PDB entry 8ZL9 | electron microscopy, 4.36 A resolution (low resolution: residue-level contacts below are approximate; hydrogen-bond / salt-bridge calls are withheld) | chains B and D of the 5 polymer chains in the assembly

Chain B:
Protein: G6 Light chain
Source organism: Sus scrofa
Amino-acid sequence (110 residues; numbered 2 to 111; the number before each row is that of its first residue):
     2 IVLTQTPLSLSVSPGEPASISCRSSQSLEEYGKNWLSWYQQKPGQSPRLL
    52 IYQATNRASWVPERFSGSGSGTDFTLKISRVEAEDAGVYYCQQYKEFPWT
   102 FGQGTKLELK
Disulfides: Cys23-Cys92

Chain D:
Protein: B646L
Source organism: African swine fever virus
Reference sequence: Q5IZK2 (Q5IZK2_ASF); residues 1-646 here = UniProt positions 1-646
Amino-acid sequence (693 residues; each row starts with the number of its first residue; numbers below 1 keep their minus sign (Met-46 is residue -46)):
   -46 MHHHHHHHHHHGSDYKDHDGDYKDHDIDYKDDDDKELENLYFQGAGSMAS
     4 GGAFCLIANDGKADKIILAQDLLNSRISNIKNVNKSYGKPDPEPTLSQIE
    54 ETHLVHFNAHFKPYVPVGFEYNKVRPHTGTPTLGNKLTFGIPQYGDFFHD
   104 MVGHHILGACHSSWQDAPIQGTSQMGAHGQLQTFPRNGYDWDNQTPLEGA
   154 VYTLVDPFGRPIVPGTKNAYRNLVYYCEYPGERLYENVRFDVNGNSLDEY
   204 SSDVTTLVRKFCIPGDKMTGYKHLVGQEVSVEGTSGPLLCNIHDLHKPHQ
   254 SKPILTDENDTQRTCSHTNPKFLSQHFPENSHNIQTAGKQDITPITDATY
   304 LDIRRNVHYSCNGPQTPKYYQPPLALWIKLRFWFNENVNLAIPSVSIPFG
   354 ERFITIKLASQKDLVNEFPGLFVRQSRFIAGRPSRRNIRFKPWFIPGVIN
   404 EISLTNNELYINNLFVTPEIHNLFVKRVRFSLIRVHKTQVTHTNNNHHDE
   454 KLMSALKWPIEYMFIGLKPTWNISDQNPHQHRDWHKFGHVVNAIMQPTHH
   504 AEISFQDRDTALPDACSSISDISPVTYPITLPIIKNISVTAHGINLIDKF
   554 PSKFCSSYIPFHYGGNAIKTPDDPGAMMITFALKPREEYQPSGHINVSRA
   604 REFYISWDTDYVGSITTADLVVSASAINFLLLQNGSAVLRYST
Unresolved in the structure: -46 to 107, 184-228, 249-302, 329-363, 405-479, 483-494, 531-646
Differences from the reference sequence: expression tag (-46 to 0)

Interface between chain B and chain D:
Pairs across the interface - 38 pairs, chain B then chain D:
  Glu30(B) with Arg385(D); Asp512(D); Asp517(D)
  Glu31(B) with Arg385(D); Asp512(D); Thr513(D); Ala514(D); Leu515(D); Asp517(D)
  Tyr32(B) with Ser507(D); Phe508(D); Gln509(D); Asp510(D); Asp512(D); Thr513(D); Pro516(D)
  Gly33(B) with Ile506(D); Ser507(D); Phe508(D)
  Lys34(B) with Ile506(D); Ala518(D)
  Asn35(B) with Phe508(D); Gln509(D); Asp512(D)
  Trp36(B) with Phe508(D)
  Tyr53(B) with Phe508(D)
  Gln54(B) with Phe508(D); Gln509(D)
  Thr56(B) with Gln509(D)
  Ser69(B) with Arg511(D)
  Gly70(B) with Gln509(D); Arg511(D)
  Ser71(B) with Gln509(D); Arg511(D); Asp512(D)
  Gly72(B) with Asp512(D)
  Phe75(B) with Gln509(D)
  Phe98(B) with Phe381(D)
Interface residues without a listed pair, chain B (17 interface residues in all): Asp74

In short:
Chain B and chain D form an interface of 17 and 15 residues respectively.
Here chain B is G6 Light chain (Sus scrofa) and chain D is B646L (African swine fever virus). Entry 8ZL9 (ASFV
p72 in complex with Fab G6) was determined by electron microscopy together with 8Y3O, 8Y3P, 8Y3Q and 8Y3R from
the same study.
